4FGN - chains A and Y of the 4 polymer chains in the assembly; structure by X-ray diffraction, 3.20 A resolution.

# Chain A
Molecule: Large T antigen
From: Simian virus 40
Notes: EC 3.6.4.-; fragment: origin binding domain
UniProt: P03070 (LT_SV40); residues 131-260 here = UniProt positions 131-260
Chain sequence (132 residues; row label = number of the first residue in the row):
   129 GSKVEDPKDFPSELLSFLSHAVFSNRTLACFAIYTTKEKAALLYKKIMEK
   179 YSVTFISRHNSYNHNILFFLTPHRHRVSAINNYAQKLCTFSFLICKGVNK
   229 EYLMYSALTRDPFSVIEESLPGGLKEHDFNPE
Disordered / not traced: 129-132, 259-260
Construct notes: expression tag (129-130)
UniProt features mapped onto this chain:
  - DNA-binding region: Pro139 to Glu254 (T-ag OBD)
From the paper describing this entry:
  - binding site for Site I DNA (chain Y): Ser147 to Phe159, Lys228
  - binding site for Site I DNA: His203 to Ala207

# Chain Y
Molecule: Site I DNA
Sequence (23 nucleotides; each row starts with the number of its first residue):
     1 GAGGAGGCTTTTTTGGAGGCCTT

# Interface between chain A and chain Y
Pairs across the interface - 18 pairs, chain A then chain Y:
  Ser147(A) with DG16(Y), hydrogen bond to the phosphate
  His148(A) with DG16(Y), phosphate contact
  Ala149(A) with DG16(Y), phosphate contact; DA17(Y), phosphate contact
  Val150(A) with DA17(Y), hydrogen bond to the phosphate
  Phe151(A) with DA17(Y), hydrogen bond to the phosphate; DG18(Y), phosphate contact
  Ser152(A) with DG16(Y), sugar contact; DA17(Y), hydrogen bond to the base; DG18(Y), base contact
  Asn153(A) with DG18(Y), hydrogen bond to the base; DG19(Y), hydrogen bond to the base
  Arg154(A) with DG15(Y), hydrogen bond to the base; DG16(Y), hydrogen bond to the base; DG18(Y), hydrogen bond to the base
  Asn227(A) with DG15(Y), phosphate contact; DG16(Y), hydrogen bond to the phosphate
  Lys228(A) with DG15(Y), phosphate contact
Interface residues without a listed pair, chain Y (6 interface residues in all): DC20

# Summary
The interface between chain A and chain Y involves 10 residues on one side and 6 on the other; the contacts
include 10 hydrogen bonds. Polar pairs include Ser152(A)-DA17(Y), Asn153(A)-DG18(Y) and Asn153(A)-DG19(Y). The
paper reports a binding site for Site I DNA (chain Y) at Ser147(A) and Lys228(A); a binding site for Site I
DNA at His203(A).
Here chain A is Large T antigen (Simian virus 40) and chain Y is Site I DNA. Entry 4FGN (Crystal structure of
the SV40 large T-antigen origin bining domain bound to Site I DNA) was determined by X-ray diffraction.
